3APW - chain A; structure by X-ray diffraction, 2.20 A resolution.

== Chain A ==
Name: Alpha-1-acid glycoprotein 2
Organism: Homo sapiens
Reference sequence: P19652 (A1AG2_HUMAN); residues 1-183 here correspond to UniProt positions 19-201 (UniProt number = residue number + 18)
Chain sequence (190 residues; each row starts with the number of its first residue; numbering starts at 0):
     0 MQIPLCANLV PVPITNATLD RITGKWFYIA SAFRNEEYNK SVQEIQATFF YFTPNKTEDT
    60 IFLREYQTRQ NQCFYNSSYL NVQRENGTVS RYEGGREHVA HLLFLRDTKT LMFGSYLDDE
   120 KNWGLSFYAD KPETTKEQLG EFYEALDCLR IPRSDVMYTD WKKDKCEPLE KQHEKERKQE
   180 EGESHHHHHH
Not modelled in the structure: 0-1, 177-189
Differences from the reference sequence: expression tag (0, 184-189); engineered mutation R149 (Cys167 in P19652)
Cystine bridges: C5-C147, C72-C165
Residues lining bound ligands: Disopyramide (DP0): Y27, F32, Y37, V41, I44, F49, F51, L62, E64, Q66, V88, S89, R90, E92, H97, V98, A99, F112, S114, S125, Y127
Curated features (UniProtKB/Swiss-Prot):
  - modified residue: Q1 (Pyrrolidone carboxylic acid)
  - glycosylation (N-linked (GlcNAc...) asparagine): N15 (complex), N38, N54, N75, N85
What the authors report for this chain:
  - binding site for Disopyramide: Y27, Y37, V41, I44, F49, E64, R90, F112, S114, S125, Y127
  - specificity-determining residues: R90, F112, S114 (proposed by the authors, not directly observed)
  - contacts within the chain: R90-E92
  - post-translational modification sites: N15, N38, N54, N75, N85 (citing earlier work)
  - mutagenesis - E92V: decreased binding to propafenone (citing earlier work)

== In short ==
Bound to chain A: Disopyramide. The paper reports a binding site for Disopyramide at Y27, Y37 and V41 among
others; E92V reduces binding to propafenone.
Chain A is Alpha-1-acid glycoprotein 2 (Homo sapiens); the structure, Crystal structure of the A variant of
human alpha1-acid glycoprotein and disopyramide complex, was determined by X-ray diffraction, deposited
together with 3APU, 3APV and 3APX.
